PDB entry 4RKO | X-ray diffraction, 1.84 A resolution | chains B and A

# Chain B
Molecule: Thrombin heavy chain
Source organism: Homo sapiens
Notes: EC 3.4.21.5
Reference sequence: P00734 (THRB_HUMAN); the construct lacks a stretch of the UniProt sequence and is renumbered around it, so the offset changes along the chain: 16-36 = UniProt 364-384; 37-60 = UniProt 386-409; 61-77 = UniProt 419-435; 78-97 = UniProt 437-456; 7 more segments
Chain sequence (259 residues; numbered 16 to 247 plus 28 insertion-coded residues; 1 number in that range is skipped by the numbering (no residue carries it; nothing is unmodelled there); the number before each row is that of its first residue; a row labelled like 60A-60I holds insertion residues (60A, then the next letters in order)):
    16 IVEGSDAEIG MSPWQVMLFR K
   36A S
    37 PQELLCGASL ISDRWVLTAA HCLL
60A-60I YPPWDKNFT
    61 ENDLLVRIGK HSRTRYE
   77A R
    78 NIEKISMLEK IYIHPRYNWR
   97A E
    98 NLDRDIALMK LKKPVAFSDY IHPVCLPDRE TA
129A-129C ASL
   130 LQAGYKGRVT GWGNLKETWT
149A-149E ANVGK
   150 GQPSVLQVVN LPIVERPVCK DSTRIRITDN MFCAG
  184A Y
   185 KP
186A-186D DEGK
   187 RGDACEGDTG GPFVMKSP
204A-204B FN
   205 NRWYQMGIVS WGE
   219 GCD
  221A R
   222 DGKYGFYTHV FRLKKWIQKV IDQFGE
Unresolved in the structure: 148-149, 149A-149E, 246-247
Cystine bridges: Cys42-Cys58, Cys168-Cys182, Cys191-Cys220
Glycans and other covalent adducts: compound 0G6 linked to His57, Thr195; N-acetylglucosamine (NAG) linked to Asn60G
Sequence notes: engineered mutation Thr195 (Ser568 in P00734)
Ion coordination: Na+: Arg221A, Lys224
Ligand contacts: 0G6 (D-phenylalanyl-N-[(2S,3S)-6-{[amino(iminio)methyl]amino}-1-chloro-2-hydroxyhexan-3-yl]-L-prolinamide): Tyr60A, Trp60D, Glu97A, Asn98, Leu99, Ile174, Asp189, Ala190, Cys191, Glu192, Gly193, Asp194, Val213, Ser214, Trp215, Gly216, Glu217, Gly219, Cys220, Gly226
Swiss-Prot annotation at these positions:
  - region: Ala183 to Val200 (High affinity receptor-binding region which is also known as the TP508 peptide)
  - active site (Charge relay system): His57, Asp102
  - glycosylation: Asn60G (N-linked (GlcNAc...) (complex) asparagine)
What the authors report for this chain:
  - binding site for 0G6: Asp189, Thr195, Trp215, Gly216
  - conformationally variable residues (side-chain flip): Thr195
  - catalytic residues: Thr195
  - mutagenesis - S195T (25-fold): abolished catalytic activity on Na+
  - mutagenesis - S195T: unchanged binding to Na+
  - mutagenesis - S195T: decreased catalytic activity on thrombomodulin
  - catalytic residues: Gly193 (citing earlier work)

# Chain A
Molecule: Thrombin light chain
Source organism: Homo sapiens
Notes: EC 3.4.21.5
Reference sequence: P00734 (THRB_HUMAN); residues 1-14 here correspond to UniProt positions 336-349 (UniProt number = residue number + 335)
Chain sequence (42 residues; numbered 1 to 15 plus 27 insertion-coded residues; the number before each row is that of its first residue; a row labelled like 14A-14M holds insertion residues (14A, then the next letters in order)):
    1N T
    1M F
    1L F
    1K N
    1J P
    1I R
    1H T
    1G F
    1F G
    1E S
    1D G
    1C E
    1B A
    1A D
     1 CGLRPLFEKK SLED
14A-14M KTERELLESYIDG
    15 R
Unresolved in the structure: 14M, 15
Swiss-Prot annotation at these positions:
  - site: Arg15 (Cleavage)

# How chain B and chain A interact
Cross-chain cystine bridges: Cys122(B)-Cys1(A)
Contacting residue pairs - 80 pairs, chain B then chain A:
  Ser20(B) with Lys14A(A)
  Asp21(B) with Lys14A(A), hydrogen bond (backbone-side chain)
  Glu23(B) with Phe7(A); Asp14(A); Lys14A(A), hydrogen bond (side chain-backbone)
  Ile24(B) with Leu6(A); Phe7(A)
  Gly25(B) with Arg4(A); Phe7(A)
  Met26(B) with Arg4(A), hydrogen bond (backbone-side chain); Phe7(A), hydrophobic; Asp14(A); Lys14A(A)
  Pro28(B) with Arg4(A)
  Trp29(B) with Gly2(A); Arg4(A)
  Ile47(B) with Phe1G(A)
  Ser48(B) with Ser1E(A); Phe1G(A), hydrogen bond (side chain-backbone)
  Asp49(B) with Ser1E(A), hydrogen bond (backbone-backbone); Gly1F(A); Phe1G(A)
  Arg50(B) with Gly1F(A); Phe1G(A)
  Trp51(B) with Phe1G(A); Thr1H(A), hydrogen bond (side chain-backbone)
  Phe114(B) with Gly1D(A); Ser1E(A)
  Ser115(B) with Pro5(A)
  Asp116(B) with Pro5(A); Leu6(A)
  His119(B) with Asp1A(A), salt bridge; Leu3(A), hydrogen bond (side chain-backbone); Pro5(A)
  Pro120(B) with Cys1(A); Gly1D(A); Gly2(A), hydrogen bond (backbone-backbone)
  Val121(B) with Cys1(A)
  Cys122(B) with Cys1(A), disulfide; Gly2(A)
  Leu129C(B) with Tyr14J(A)
  Gly133(B) with Ser14I(A)
  Tyr134(B) with Ser14I(A); Tyr14J(A), hydrophobic
  Lys135(B) with Glu14E(A), salt bridge; Leu14F(A); Ser14I(A), hydrogen bond (backbone-side chain)
  Gly136(B) with Leu14F(A)
  Arg137(B) with Arg4(A); Asp14(A), salt bridge; Thr14B(A), hydrogen bond; Glu14C(A)
  Asn159(B) with Thr14B(A), hydrogen bond; Glu14E(A), hydrogen bond; Leu14F(A)
  Tyr184A(B) with Glu14E(A), hydrogen bond
  Lys186D(B) with Glu14E(A), salt bridge
  Met201(B) with Tyr14J(A)
  Lys202(B) with Glu8(A), salt bridge; Glu14C(A), salt bridge; Tyr14J(A), hydrogen bond (backbone-side chain)
  Pro204(B) with Tyr14J(A)
  Asn205(B) with Leu3(A); Glu8(A)
  Arg206(B) with Cys1(A), hydrogen bond (side chain-backbone); Asp1A(A); Ala1B(A), hydrogen bond (side chain-backbone); Gly2(A); Leu3(A)
  Trp207(B) with Gly2(A), hydrogen bond (backbone-backbone); Arg4(A); Glu8(A), hydrogen bond; Asp14(A); Leu14F(A), hydrophobic
  Lys235(B) with Phe1M(A)
  Gln239(B) with Phe1L(A); Phe1M(A)
  Ile242(B) with Phe1G(A), hydrophobic; Thr1H(A), hydrogen bond (backbone-side chain)
  Asp243(B) with Thr1H(A)
Interface residues without a listed pair, chain B (42 interface residues in all): Tyr117, Leu123, Ile238
Interface residues without a listed pair, chain A (28 interface residues in all): Glu1C, Lys9, Leu14G

# Overview
Chain B and chain A form an interface of 42 and 28 residues respectively; the contacts include 1 disulfide
bond, 19 hydrogen bonds and 6 salt bridges. Polar contacts include His119(B)-Asp1A(A), Lys135(B)-Glu14E(A) and
Arg137(B)-Asp14(A). The paper reports catalytic residues Thr195(B) and Gly193(B); S195T of chain B abolishes
catalytic activity on Na+.
Chain B is Thrombin heavy chain and chain A is Thrombin light chain, both from Homo sapiens; the structure,
Crystal structure of thrombin mutant S195T bound with PPACK, was determined by X-ray diffraction, deposited
together with 4RKJ.
